5Q0I - chains A and B; structure by X-ray diffraction, 1.70 A resolution.

== Chain A ==
Protein: Bile acid receptor
Source organism: Homo sapiens
UniProtKB: Q96RI1 (NR1H4_HUMAN); residues 248-476 here correspond to UniProt positions 258-486 (UniProt number = residue number + 10)
Sequence (233 residues; row label = number of the first residue in the row):
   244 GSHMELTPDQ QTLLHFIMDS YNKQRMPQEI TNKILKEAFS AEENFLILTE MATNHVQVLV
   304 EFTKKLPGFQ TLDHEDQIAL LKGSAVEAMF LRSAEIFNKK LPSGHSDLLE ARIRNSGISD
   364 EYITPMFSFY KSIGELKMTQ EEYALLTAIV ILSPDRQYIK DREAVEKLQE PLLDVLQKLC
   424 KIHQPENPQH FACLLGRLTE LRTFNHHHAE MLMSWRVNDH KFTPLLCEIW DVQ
Not modelled in the structure: 244-246, 462-463, 476
Sequence notes: expression tag (244-247); conflict Ala281 (Glu291 in Q96RI1), Ala354 (Glu364 in Q96RI1)
Residues lining bound ligands: 0X0 (2-[(3,4-dimethoxyphenyl)-(4-methylphenyl)sulfonyl-amino]-N-(2,4-dimethylpentan-3-yl)ethanamide): Met269, Thr274, Ile277, Phe282, Asn287, Ile290, Leu291, Met294, Ala295, His298, Val329, Met332, Phe333, Ser336, Ile339, Phe340, Leu344, Leu352, Ile356, Ile361, Ile366, Met369, Phe370, Tyr373, Met454, Trp458, Trp473
Swiss-Prot annotation at these positions:
  - binding site (chenodeoxycholate): Arg335, Tyr365, Tyr373, His451
  - modified residue: Thr446 (Phosphothreonine)
  - cross-link: Lys279 (Glycyl lysine isopeptide (Lys-Gly) (interchain with G-Cter in SUMO1))

== Chain B ==
Protein: Coactivator peptide pgc-1A ppar gamma coactivator
UniProtKB: B7Z7E0 (B7Z7E0_HUMAN); residues 746-757 here correspond to UniProt positions 106-117 (UniProt number = residue number - 640)
Sequence (12 residues; numbered 746 to 757; the number before each row is that of its first residue):
   746 PSLLKKLLLA PA

== How chain A and chain B interact ==
Pairs across the interface (20):
  Val303(A) - Leu752(B)  hydrophobic
  Lys307(A) - Leu752(B)  hydrogen bond (side chain-backbone)
  Lys307(A) - Leu753(B)  hydrogen bond (side chain-backbone)
  Lys307(A) - Ala755(B)  hydrogen bond (side chain-backbone)
  His317(A) - Leu754(B)
  Glu318(A) - Lys750(B)
  Gln320(A) - Leu753(B)
  Ile321(A) - Leu749(B)
  Ile321(A) - Lys750(B)
  Ile321(A) - Leu753(B)  hydrophobic
  Leu324(A) - Leu749(B)  hydrophobic
  Leu324(A) - Leu753(B)  hydrophobic
  Lys325(A) - Leu749(B)
  Pro467(A) - Leu748(B)  hydrophobic
  Leu468(A) - Leu748(B)
  Leu468(A) - Leu749(B)  hydrophobic
  Glu471(A) - Ser747(B)
  Glu471(A) - Leu748(B)  hydrogen bond (side chain-backbone)
  Glu471(A) - Leu749(B)  hydrogen bond (side chain-backbone)
  Ile472(A) - Leu749(B)  hydrophobic
Other interface residues (no listed pair), chain A (14 interface residues in all): Val299, Phe312

== In short ==
14 residues of chain A and 8 residues of chain B are in contact; the contacts include 5 hydrogen bonds. Polar
pairs include Lys307(A)-Leu752(B), Lys307(A)-Leu753(B) and Lys307(A)-Ala755(B). Bound to chain A: compound
0X0. From UniProt: 4 chenodeoxycholate-binding residues on chain A.
Here chain A is Bile acid receptor (Homo sapiens) and chain B is Coactivator peptide pgc-1A ppar gamma
coactivator. Entry 5Q0I (Ligand binding to FARNESOID-X-RECEPTOR) was determined by X-ray diffraction (same
publication as 5Q0J, 5Q0K, 5Q0L, 5Q0M, 5Q0N, 5Q0O and 30 further entries).
